Entry 8BTL (X-ray diffraction, 3.20 A resolution); this record covers chains A and C of the 3 polymer chains in the assembly.

[Chain A]
Protein: cDNA FLJ12511 fis, clone NT2RM2001727, highly similar to Homo sapiens ubiquitin protein ligase E3 component n-recognin 4 (UBR4), mRNA
Source organism: Homo sapiens
UniProt: B3KMT2 (B3KMT2_HUMAN); residues 4728-5183 here correspond to UniProt positions 362-817 (UniProt number = residue number - 4366)
Sequence (459 residues; row label = number of the first residue in the row):
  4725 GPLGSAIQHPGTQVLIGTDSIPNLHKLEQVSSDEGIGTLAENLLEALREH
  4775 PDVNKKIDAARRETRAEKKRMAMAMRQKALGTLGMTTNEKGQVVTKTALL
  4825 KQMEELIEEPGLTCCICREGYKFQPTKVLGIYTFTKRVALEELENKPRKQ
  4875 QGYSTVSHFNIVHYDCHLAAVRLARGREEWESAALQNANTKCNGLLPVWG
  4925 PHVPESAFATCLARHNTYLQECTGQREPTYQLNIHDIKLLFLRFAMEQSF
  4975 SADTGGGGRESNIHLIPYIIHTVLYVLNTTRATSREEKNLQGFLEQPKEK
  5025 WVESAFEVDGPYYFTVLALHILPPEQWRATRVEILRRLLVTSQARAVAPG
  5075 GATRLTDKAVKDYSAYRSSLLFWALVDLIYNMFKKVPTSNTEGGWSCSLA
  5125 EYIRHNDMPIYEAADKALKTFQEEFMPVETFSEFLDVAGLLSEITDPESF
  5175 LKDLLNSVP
Disordered / not traced: 4725-4829
Sequence notes: expression tag (4725-4727); conflict Ser4729 (Leu363 in B3KMT2)
Metal / ion sites: Zn2+: Cys4838, Cys4841, His4887, Cys4890
Reported in the primary citation:
  - mutagenesis - G4979S/G4980S: decreased catalytic activity with Ubiquitin conjugating enzyme E2 A (chain C)
  - allosteric site: Gly4979, Gly4980
  - mutagenesis - C4838A, C4841A: abolished catalytic activity
  - mutagenesis - C4890A: abolished catalytic activity on full-length UBR4
  - disease-associated variants - A5042V, R5091H: decreased catalytic activity
  - disease-associated variants - Y4877C: unchanged catalytic activity
  - mutagenesis - K4814R: decreased catalytic activity

[Chain C]
Protein: Ubiquitin conjugating enzyme E2 A
Source organism: Homo sapiens
UniProt: A0A7N4PN18 (A0A7N4PN18_SARHA); residues -3 to 152 here correspond to UniProt positions 23-178 (UniProt number = residue number + 26)
Sequence (158 residues; each row starts with the number of its first residue; numbers below 1 keep their minus sign (Gly-5 is residue -5)):
    -5 GHMLGSMSTPARRRLMRDFKRLQEDPPAGVSGAPSENNIMVWNAVIFGPE
    45 GTPFEDGTFKLTIEFTEEYPNKPPTVRFVSKMFHPNVYADGSIKLDILQN
    95 RWSPTYDVSSILTSIQSLLDEPNPNSPANSQAAQLYQENKREYEKRVSAI
   145 VEQSWRDC
Disordered / not traced: -5 to -2, 152
Sequence notes: expression tag (-5 to -4); conflict Met-3 (Val23 in A0A7N4PN18), Ser0 (Asp26 in A0A7N4PN18), Lys88 (Cys114 in A0A7N4PN18)
Reported in the primary citation:
  - disease-associated variants - R7W, R11Q: decreased binding to cDNA FLJ12511 fis, clone NT2RM2001727, highly similar to Homo sapiens ubiquitin protein ligase E3 component n-recognin 4 (UBR4), mRNA (chain A) (proposed by the authors, not directly observed)
  - disease-associated variants - R95C: decreased catalytic activity with cDNA FLJ12511 fis, clone NT2RM2001727, highly similar to Homo sapiens ubiquitin protein ligase E3 component n-recognin 4 (UBR4), mRNA (chain A) (proposed by the authors, not directly observed)
  - mutagenesis - R11K, L106A: decreased catalytic activity with cDNA FLJ12511 fis, clone NT2RM2001727, highly similar to Homo sapiens ubiquitin protein ligase E3 component n-recognin 4 (UBR4), mRNA (chain A)
  - specificity-determining residues: Arg7, Arg8, Arg11, Arg95, Ser97 (by similarity / conservation)
  - mutagenesis - N80S, S120A: abolished catalytic activity with cDNA FLJ12511 fis, clone NT2RM2001727, highly similar to Homo sapiens ubiquitin protein ligase E3 component n-recognin 4 (UBR4), mRNA (chain A)
  - mutagenesis - L106A: unchanged catalytic activity on E3-independent lysine discharge

[Chain A / chain C interface]
Pairs across the interface - 29 pairs, chain A then chain C:
  Leu4830(A) - Arg11(C)
  Leu4830(A) - Lys14(C)  hydrogen bond (backbone-side chain)
  Ile4831(A) - Arg11(C)  hydrogen bond (backbone-side chain)
  Cys4839(A) - Thr99(C)
  Ile4840(A) - Arg8(C)  hydrogen bond (backbone-side chain)
  Ile4840(A) - Pro64(C)  hydrophobic
  Ile4840(A) - Pro98(C)
  Cys4841(A) - Arg11(C)
  Arg4842(A) - Arg8(C)
  Arg4842(A) - Arg11(C)
  Arg4842(A) - Thr99(C)  hydrogen bond (side chain-backbone)
  Arg4842(A) - Asp101(C)  salt bridge
  Glu4843(A) - Arg7(C)  salt bridge
  Glu4843(A) - Arg11(C)  salt bridge
  Phe4847(A) - Arg7(C)
  Phe4847(A) - Arg11(C)
  Ala4893(A) - Asn65(C)  hydrogen bond (backbone-side chain)
  Ala4894(A) - Asn65(C)
  Ala4894(A) - Pro98(C)  hydrophobic
  Leu4897(A) - Glu62(C)
  Leu4897(A) - Lys66(C)  hydrogen bond (backbone-side chain)
  Leu4909(A) - Asn94(C)
  Leu4909(A) - Arg95(C)
  Leu4909(A) - Trp96(C)
  Leu4909(A) - Ser97(C)  hydrogen bond (backbone-side chain)
  Gln4910(A) - Ser97(C)
  Gln4910(A) - Pro98(C)
  Gln4910(A) - Thr99(C)
  Asn4913(A) - Arg95(C)  hydrogen bond
Other interface residues (no listed pair), chain A (15 interface residues in all): Cys4890
Other interface residues (no listed pair), chain C (16 interface residues in all): Tyr100
From the paper, about this interface:
  - pairs named by the authors: Ile4840(A)-Pro98(C) (hydrophobic contact), Glu4843(A)-Arg7(C) (hydrogen bond), Glu4843(A)-Arg11(C) (hydrogen bond), Asn4913(A)-Arg95(C)
  - hot spots on chain A (mutagenesis) - E4843R: abolished catalytic activity on full-length UBR4
  - interface residues, chain C: Arg8(C)

[Overview]
Chain A and chain C form an interface of 15 and 16 residues respectively, with 8 hydrogen bonds and 3 salt
bridges. Among the polar pairs are Arg4842(A)-Asp101(C), Glu4843(A)-Arg7(C) and Glu4843(A)-Arg11(C). The
authors report a hydrophobic contact between Ile4840(A) and Pro98(C); hydrogen bonds between Glu4843(A) and
Arg7(C) and Glu4843(A) and Arg11(C); a contact between Asn4913(A) and Arg95(C). The paper reports that A5042V,
R5091H and K4814R of chain A reduce catalytic activity; the interface residue Arg8(C); 16 substitutions were
tested in all.
Chain A is cDNA FLJ12511 fis, clone NT2RM2001727, highly similar to Homo sapiens ubiquitin protein ligase E3
component n-recognin 4 (UBR4), mRNA and chain C is Ubiquitin conjugating enzyme E2 A, both from Homo sapiens;
the structure, Crystal structure of a complex between the E2 conjugating enzyme UBE2A and the E3 ligase module
..., was determined by X-ray diffraction, deposited together with 8B5W.
